7Y5W - chains E and F of the 10 polymer chains in the assembly; structure by electron microscopy, 3.50 A resolution.

# Chain E
Molecule: Histone H3.1
From: Homo sapiens
UniProt: P68431 (H31_HUMAN); residues 0-135 here correspond to UniProt positions 1-136 (UniProt number = residue number + 1)
Chain sequence (136 residues; each row starts with the number of its first residue; numbering starts at 0):
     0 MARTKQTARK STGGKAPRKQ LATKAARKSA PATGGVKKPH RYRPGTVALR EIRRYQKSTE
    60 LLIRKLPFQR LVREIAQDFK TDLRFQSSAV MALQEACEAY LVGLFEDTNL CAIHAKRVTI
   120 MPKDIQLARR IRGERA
Unresolved in the structure: 0-57, 134-135
Curated features (UniProtKB/Swiss-Prot):
  - modified residue: R2 (Asymmetric dimethylarginine), T3 (Phosphothreonine), K4 (Allysine), Q5 (5-glutamyl dopamine), T6 (Phosphothreonine), R8 (Citrulline), K9 (N6,N6,N6-trimethyllysine), S10 (ADP-ribosylserine), T11 (Phosphothreonine), K14 (N6-(2-hydroxyisobutyryl)lysine), R17 (Asymmetric dimethylarginine), K18 (N6-(2-hydroxyisobutyryl)lysine), K23 (N6-(2-hydroxyisobutyryl)lysine), R26 (Citrulline), K27 (N6,N6,N6-trimethyllysine), S28 (ADP-ribosylserine), K36 (N6,N6,N6-trimethyllysine), K37 (N6-methyllysine), Y41 (Phosphotyrosine), K56 (N6,N6,N6-trimethyllysine) and 8 more in UniProt
  - lipidation: K18 (N6-decanoyllysine)

# Chain F
Molecule: Histone H4
From: Homo sapiens
UniProt: P62805 (H4_HUMAN); residues 0-102 here correspond to UniProt positions 1-103 (UniProt number = residue number + 1)
Chain sequence (103 residues; each row starts with the number of its first residue; numbering starts at 0):
     0 MSGRGKGGKG LGKGGAKRHR KVLRDNIQGI TKPAIRRLAR RGGVKRISGL IYEETRGVLK
    60 VFLENVIRDA VTYTEHAKRK TVTAMDVVYA LKRQGRTLYG FGG
Unresolved in the structure: 0-22, 95-102
Curated features (UniProtKB/Swiss-Prot):
  - DNA-binding region: K16 to K20
  - modified residue: S1 (N-acetylserine), R3 (Asymmetric dimethylarginine), K5 (N6-(2-hydroxyisobutyryl)lysine), K8 (N6-(2-hydroxyisobutyryl)lysine), K12 (N6-(2-hydroxyisobutyryl)lysine), K16 (N6-(2-hydroxyisobutyryl)lysine), K20 (N6,N6,N6-trimethyllysine), K31 (N6-(2-hydroxyisobutyryl)lysine), K44 (N6-(2-hydroxyisobutyryl)lysine), S47 (Phosphoserine), Y51 (Phosphotyrosine), K59 (N6-(2-hydroxyisobutyryl)lysine), K77 (N6-(2-hydroxyisobutyryl)lysine), K79 (N6-(2-hydroxyisobutyryl)lysine), T80 (Phosphothreonine), Y88 (Phosphotyrosine), K91 (N6-(2-hydroxyisobutyryl)lysine)
  - cross-link (Glycyl lysine isopeptide (Lys-Gly)): K12 (interchain with G-Cter in SUMO2), K20 (interchain with G-Cter in SUMO2), K31 (interchain with G-Cter in SUMO2), K59 (interchain with G-Cter in SUMO2), K79 (interchain with G-Cter in SUMO2), K91 (interchain with G-Cter in SUMO2)

# Chain E / chain F interface
Residue-residue contacts (84):
  T58(E) with R40(F)
  E59(E) with R40(F)
  L61(E) with A33(F); R36(F), hydrogen bond (backbone-side chain); L37(F), hydrophobic; R40(F)
  I62(E) with I29(F), hydrophobic; L37(F), hydrophobic
  R63(E) with T30(F)
  P66(E) with G28(F)
  F67(E) with I29(F), hydrophobic; L62(F), hydrophobic
  R69(E) with N25(F)
  L70(E) with N25(F), hydrogen bond (backbone-side chain); I26(F), hydrophobic; L62(F), hydrophobic
  V71(E) with L62(F), hydrophobic; I66(F)
  I74(E) with L62(F), hydrophobic; E63(F); I66(F), hydrophobic
  F78(E) with E63(F); I66(F), hydrophobic; R67(F)
  K79(E) with V70(F); E74(F); R78(F)
  L82(E) with V70(F), hydrophobic; K79(F); V81(F), hydrophobic
  R83(E) with K79(F), hydrogen bond (backbone-backbone); T80(F), hydrogen bond; V81(F), hydrogen bond (backbone-backbone)
  F84(E) with V81(F), hydrophobic
  Q85(E) with T80(F); V81(F), hydrogen bond (backbone-backbone); T82(F), hydrogen bond
  S87(E) with A83(F)
  A88(E) with V81(F); T82(F); A83(F); V86(F)
  A91(E) with V86(F), hydrophobic
  L92(E) with L62(F), hydrophobic; V65(F), hydrophobic; I66(F), hydrophobic; V86(F), hydrophobic
  A95(E) with L90(F), hydrophobic
  C96(E) with L58(F), hydrophobic; F61(F), hydrophobic; L62(F), hydrophobic
  E97(E) with L37(F)
  Y99(E) with V57(F); F61(F), hydrophobic
  L100(E) with L37(F), hydrophobic; L58(F), hydrophobic
  V101(E) with L37(F); R40(F)
  L103(E) with V57(F), hydrophobic
  F104(E) with I34(F); L37(F); A38(F), hydrophobic; V43(F); T54(F)
  E105(E) with G41(F)
  N108(E) with G42(F); V43(F)
  V117(E) with K44(F); R45(F)
  T118(E) with R45(F), hydrogen bond; S47(F)
  I119(E) with V43(F), hydrophobic; R45(F), hydrogen bond (backbone-backbone); I46(F), hydrophobic; S47(F), hydrogen bond (backbone-backbone); I50(F)
  M120(E) with I50(F)
  P121(E) with L49(F); I50(F)
  I124(E) with E53(F); T54(F)
  Q125(E) with E53(F)
  R128(E) with E53(F), salt bridge; V57(F)
Other interface residues (no listed pair), chain E (41 interface residues in all): E73, A75
Other interface residues (no listed pair), chain F (42 interface residues in all): R23, T73

# Summary
41 residues of chain E face 42 of chain F across their interface; the contacts include 10 hydrogen bonds and 1
salt bridge. Polar contacts include R128(E)-E53(F), L61(E)-R36(F) and L70(E)-N25(F). From UniProt: a
DNA-binding region on chain F.
Here chain E is Histone H3.1 and chain F is Histone H4, both from Homo sapiens. Entry 7Y5W (Cryo-EM structure
of the left-handed Di-tetrasome) was determined by electron microscopy together with 7Y5K, 7Y5L, 7Y5O, 7Y5U,
7Y5V, 7Y61 and 4 further entries from the same study.
